PDB entry 2Z0Z | X-ray diffraction, 2.00 A resolution | chain A

== Chain A ==
Name: Putative uncharacterized protein TTHA1799
Source organism: Thermus thermophilus
Notes: EC 2.3.1.128
Reference sequence: Q5SHD1 (Q5SHD1_THET8); residues 1-194 here = UniProt positions 1-194
Amino-acid sequence (194 residues; each row starts with the number of its first residue):
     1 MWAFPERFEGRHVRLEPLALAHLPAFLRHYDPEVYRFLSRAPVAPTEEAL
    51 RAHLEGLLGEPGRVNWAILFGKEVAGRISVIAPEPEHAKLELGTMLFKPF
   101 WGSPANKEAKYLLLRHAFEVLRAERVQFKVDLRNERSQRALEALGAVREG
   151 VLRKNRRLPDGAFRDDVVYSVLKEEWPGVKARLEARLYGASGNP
Reported in the primary citation:
  - contacts within the chain: Tyr-111/Glu-184 (hydrogen bond)
  - conformationally variable residues (order/disorder transition): Gly-189 to Asn-193

== Summary ==
From the paper: conformational variability at Gly-189; contacts within the chain involving Tyr-111 and
Glu-184.
Chain A is Putative uncharacterized protein TTHA1799 (Thermus thermophilus); the structure, Crystal structure
of putative acetyltransferase, was determined by X-ray diffraction, deposited together with 2ZXV and 2Z10.
